Entry 9UST (electron microscopy, 3.02 A resolution); this record covers chains A and B of the 5 polymer chains in the assembly.

[Chain A]
Protein: Gq protein alpha subunit
From: Rattus norvegicus
Sequence (359 residues; numbered 3 to 359 plus 122 insertion-coded residues; 120 numbers in that range are skipped by the numbering (no residue carries them; nothing is unmodelled there); the number before each row is that of its first residue; a row labelled like 57A-57Z holds insertion residues (57A, then the next letters in order)):
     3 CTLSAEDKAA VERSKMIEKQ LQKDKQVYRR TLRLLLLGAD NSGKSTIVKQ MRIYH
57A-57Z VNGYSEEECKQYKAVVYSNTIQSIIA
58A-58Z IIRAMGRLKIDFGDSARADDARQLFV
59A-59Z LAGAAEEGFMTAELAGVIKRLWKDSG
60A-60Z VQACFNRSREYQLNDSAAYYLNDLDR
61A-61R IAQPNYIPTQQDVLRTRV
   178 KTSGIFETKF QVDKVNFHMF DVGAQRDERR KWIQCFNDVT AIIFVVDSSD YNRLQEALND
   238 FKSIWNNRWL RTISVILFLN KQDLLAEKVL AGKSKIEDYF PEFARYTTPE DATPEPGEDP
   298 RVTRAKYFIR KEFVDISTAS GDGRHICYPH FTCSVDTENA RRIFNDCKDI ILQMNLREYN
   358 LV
Not modelled in the structure: 3, 57A-57Z, 58A-58Z, 59A-59Z, 60A-60Z, 61A-61R

[Chain B]
Protein: Guanine nucleotide-binding protein G(I)/G(S)/G(T) subunit beta-1
From: Rattus norvegicus
Reference sequence: P54311 (GBB1_RAT); residue numbers follow UniProt; this construct covers 2-340
Sequence (344 residues; each row starts with the number of its first residue; numbers below 1 keep their minus sign (Gly-3 is residue -3)):
    -3 GSLLQSELDQ LRQEAEQLKN QIRDARKACA DATLSQITNN IDPVGRIQMR TRRTLRGHLA
    57 KIYAMHWGTD SRLLVSASQD GKLIIWDSYT TNKVHAIPLR SSWVMTCAYA PSGNYVACGG
   117 LDNICSIYNL KTREGNVRVS RELAGHTGYL SCCRFLDDNQ IVTSSGDTTC ALWDIETGQQ
   177 TTTFTGHTGD VMSLSLAPDT RLFVSGACDA SAKLWDVREG MCRQTFTGHE SDINAICFFP
   237 NGNAFATGSD DATCRLFDLR ADQELMTYSH DNIICGITSV SFSKSGRLLL AGYDDFNCNV
   297 WDALKADRAG VLAGHDNRVS CLGVTDDGMA VATGSWDSFL KIWN
Not modelled in the structure: -3 to 2, 224
Construct notes: expression tag (-3 to 1)
Curated features (UniProtKB/Swiss-Prot):
  - modified residue: Ser2 (N-acetylserine), His266 (Phosphohistidine)

[Chain A / chain B interface]
Residue-residue contacts - 57 pairs, chain A then chain B:
  Ala12(A) - Asn88(B)
  Val13(A) - Asn88(B)
  Arg15(A) - Val90(B)  hydrogen bond (side chain-backbone)
  Arg15(A) - His91(B)
  Ser16(A) - Lys89(B)
  Ile19(A) - Lys89(B)
  Ile19(A) - Ala92(B)  hydrophobic
  Glu20(A) - Lys89(B)  salt bridge
  Leu23(A) - Gly53(B)
  Leu23(A) - Leu55(B)
  Leu23(A) - Lys78(B)
  Leu23(A) - Ile80(B)  hydrophobic
  Leu23(A) - Lys89(B)
  Asp26(A) - Leu55(B)
  Lys27(A) - Leu55(B)
  Tyr30(A) - Ala56(B)
  Thr179(A) - Asn119(B)  hydrogen bond (backbone-side chain)
  Thr179(A) - Ala140(B)
  Thr179(A) - His142(B)  hydrogen bond (side chain-backbone)
  Thr179(A) - Thr143(B)
  Ser180(A) - Asn119(B)
  Gly181(A) - Leu117(B)
  Gly181(A) - Asp118(B)
  Gly181(A) - Asn119(B)
  Ile182(A) - Trp99(B)
  Ile182(A) - Leu117(B)
  Phe197(A) - Trp99(B)
  Ala201(A) - Asn119(B)
  Ala201(A) - Thr143(B)
  Ala201(A) - Gly144(B)
  Gln202(A) - Leu117(B)  hydrogen bond (side chain-backbone)
  Gln202(A) - Asn119(B)  hydrogen bond
  Gln202(A) - Tyr145(B)  hydrogen bond (side chain-backbone)
  Arg203(A) - Gly162(B)
  Arg203(A) - Asp163(B)
  Arg203(A) - Thr164(B)
  Arg203(A) - Asp186(B)  salt bridge
  Arg207(A) - Asp228(B)  salt bridge
  Lys208(A) - Tyr145(B)
  Lys208(A) - Met188(B)
  Lys208(A) - Cys204(B)
  Lys208(A) - Asp228(B)  salt bridge
  Lys208(A) - Asn230(B)  hydrogen bond
  Trp209(A) - Met101(B)  hydrophobic
  Trp209(A) - Leu117(B)  hydrophobic
  Gln211(A) - Tyr59(B)  hydrogen bond (backbone-side chain)
  Gln211(A) - Arg314(B)
  Gln211(A) - Trp332(B)
  Cys212(A) - Tyr59(B)  hydrogen bond (backbone-side chain)
  Cys212(A) - Gln75(B)
  Cys212(A) - Trp99(B)
  Cys212(A) - Met101(B)  hydrophobic
  Cys212(A) - Leu117(B)  hydrophobic
  Phe213(A) - Trp99(B)  hydrophobic
  Asn214(A) - Trp332(B)
  Trp246(A) - Asp290(B)
  Trp246(A) - Arg314(B)
Other interface residues (no listed pair), chain A (29 interface residues in all): Asp9, Glu205, Val216
Other interface residues (no listed pair), chain B (36 interface residues in all): Asp76, Ser98, Thr184

[Summary]
Chain A and chain B form an interface of 29 and 36 residues respectively; the contacts include 9 hydrogen
bonds and 4 salt bridges. Polar contacts include Glu20(A)-Lys89(B), Arg203(A)-Asp186(B) and
Arg207(A)-Asp228(B).
Here chain A is Gq protein alpha subunit and chain B is Guanine nucleotide-binding protein G(I)/G(S)/G(T)
subunit beta-1, both from Rattus norvegicus. Entry 9UST (MRGPRE-Gq-scFv16-complex) was determined by electron
microscopy.
